PDB entry 8UNH | electron microscopy, 3.21 A resolution | chains B and F of the 8 polymer chains in the assembly

[Chain B]
Protein: Sliding-clamp-loader large subunit
Organism: Tequatrovirus T4
Reference sequence: P04526 (LOADL_BPT4); residues 1-319 here = UniProt positions 1-319
Amino-acid sequence (319 residues; row label = number of the first residue in the row):
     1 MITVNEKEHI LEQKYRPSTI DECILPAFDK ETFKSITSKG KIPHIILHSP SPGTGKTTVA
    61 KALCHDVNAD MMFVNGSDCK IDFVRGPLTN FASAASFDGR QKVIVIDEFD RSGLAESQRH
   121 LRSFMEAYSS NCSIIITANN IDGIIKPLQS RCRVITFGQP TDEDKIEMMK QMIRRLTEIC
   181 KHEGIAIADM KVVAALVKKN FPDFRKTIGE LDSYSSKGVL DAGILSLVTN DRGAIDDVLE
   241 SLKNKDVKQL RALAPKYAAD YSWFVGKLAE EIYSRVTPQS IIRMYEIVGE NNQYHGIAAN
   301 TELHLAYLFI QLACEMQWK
Metal / ion sites: Mg2+: Glu108 (together with ATP-gamma-S)
Ligand contacts: ATP-gamma-S (AGS; phosphothiophosphoric acid-adenylate ester): Leu11, Glu12, Gln13, Tyr15, Arg16, Pro17, Cys23, Ile24, Leu25, Pro52, Gly53, Thr54, Gly55, Lys56, Thr57, Thr58, Asp107, Glu108, Asn139, Arg175, Phe204, Arg205, Ile208
Curated features (UniProtKB/Swiss-Prot):
  - binding site (ATP): Glu12 to Tyr15, Ile24, Gly53 to Thr58, Arg205

[Chain F]
Protein: Sliding clamp
Organism: Tequatrovirus T4
Reference sequence: P04525 (CLAMP_BPT4); residues 1001-1228 here correspond to UniProt positions 1-228 (UniProt number = residue number - 1000)
Amino-acid sequence (228 residues; row label = number of the first residue in the row):
  1001 MKLSKDTTAL LKNFATINSG IMLKSGQFIM TRAVNGTTYA EANISDVIDF DVAIYDLNGF
  1061 LGILSLVNDD AEISQSEDGN IKIADARSTI FWPAADPSTV VAPNKPIPFP VASAVTEIKA
  1121 EDLQQLLRVS RGLQIDTIAI TVKEGKIVIN GFNKVEDSAL TRVKYSLTLG DYDGENTFNF
  1181 IINMANMKMQ PGNYKLLLWA KGKQGAAKFE GEHANYVVAL EADSTHDF

[Chain B / chain F interface]
Pairs across the interface (14):
  Asn90(B) - Tyr1055(F)
  Ser93(B) - Tyr1055(F)
  Ser93(B) - Ala1095(F)
  Ser93(B) - Asp1096(F)
  Ser93(B) - Thr1099(F)
  Ala94(B) - Ala1094(F)
  Ala95(B) - Ala1094(F)  hydrogen bond (backbone-backbone)
  Ala95(B) - Ala1095(F)
  Ala95(B) - Asp1096(F)
  Phe97(B) - Glu1077(F)
  Phe97(B) - Asp1078(F)
  Phe97(B) - Gly1079(F)
  Asn131(B) - Asp1096(F)  hydrogen bond
  Asn131(B) - Thr1099(F)
Other interface residues (no listed pair), chain B (9 interface residues in all): Ala92, Lys102, Tyr128
Other interface residues (no listed pair), chain F (9 interface residues in all): Ser1098

[In short]
Chain B and chain F each contribute 9 residues to their interface, with 2 hydrogen bonds. Among the polar
pairs are Asn131(B)-Asp1096(F) and Ala95(B)-Ala1094(F). Chain B binds ATP-gamma-S. From UniProt: 12
ATP-binding residues on chain B.
Chain B is Sliding-clamp-loader large subunit and chain F is Sliding clamp, both from Tequatrovirus T4; the
structure, Cryo-EM structure of T4 Bacteriophage Clamp Loader with Sliding Clamp, was determined by electron
microscopy, deposited together with 8UH7, 8UK9 and 8UNF.
